8YNL - chains I and J of the 9 polymer chains in the assembly; structure by electron microscopy, 3.55 A resolution.

Chain I (and J):
Molecule: CASP8 and FADD-like apoptosis regulator subunit p43
Organism: Homo sapiens
Notes: chain J of this document is another copy of the same molecule, construct and numbering; everything in this record applies to it too
UniProtKB: O15519 (CFLAR_HUMAN); residue numbers follow UniProt; this construct covers 1-181
Chain sequence (181 residues; numbered 1 to 181; the number before each row is that of its first residue):
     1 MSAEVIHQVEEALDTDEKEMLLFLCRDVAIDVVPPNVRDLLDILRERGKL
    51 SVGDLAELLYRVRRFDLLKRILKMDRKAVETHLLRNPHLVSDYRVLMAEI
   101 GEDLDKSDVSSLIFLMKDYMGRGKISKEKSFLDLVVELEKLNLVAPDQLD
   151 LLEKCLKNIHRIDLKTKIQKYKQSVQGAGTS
Not modelled in the structure: 122-127, 177-181 (chain J: 122-126, 176-181)

Interface between chain I and chain J:
Residue-residue contacts (10):
  Glu11(I) with Asp31(J)
  Arg63(I) with Tyr119(J), hydrogen bond (side chain-backbone); Met120(J); Leu141(J)
  Arg64(I) with Lys140(J)
  Phe65(I) with Lys140(J); Leu141(J)
  Asp66(I) with Lys140(J), hydrogen bond (backbone-backbone)
  Lys69(I) with Asn142(J)
  Glu102(I) with Gly121(J)
Interface residues without a listed pair, chain I (11 interface residues in all): Ala12, Arg70, Arg76, Asp103
Interface residues without a listed pair, chain J (12 interface residues in all): Ile30, Val32, Val33, Glu139, Leu143

Overview:
Chain I and chain J form an interface of 11 and 12 residues respectively, with 2 hydrogen bonds. Polar
contacts include Arg63(I)-Tyr119(J) and Asp66(I)-Lys140(J).
Chain I and chain J are both CASP8 and FADD-like apoptosis regulator subunit p43 (Homo sapiens); the
structure, Structure of the Caspase-8/cFLIP death effector domain assembly, was determined by electron
microscopy, deposited together with 8YM4, 8YM5, 8YM6, 8YNI, 8YNK, 8YNM and 8YNN.
